8ANE - chains A and R of the 8 polymer chains in the assembly; structure by electron microscopy, 3.20 A resolution.

== Chain A ==
Protein: Cas7
Source organism: Thioalkalivibrio sulfidiphilus HL-EbGr7
Reference sequence: B8GLG3 (B8GLG3_THISH); residue numbers follow UniProt; this construct covers 1-316
Chain sequence (316 residues; numbered 1 to 316; the number before each row is that of its first residue):
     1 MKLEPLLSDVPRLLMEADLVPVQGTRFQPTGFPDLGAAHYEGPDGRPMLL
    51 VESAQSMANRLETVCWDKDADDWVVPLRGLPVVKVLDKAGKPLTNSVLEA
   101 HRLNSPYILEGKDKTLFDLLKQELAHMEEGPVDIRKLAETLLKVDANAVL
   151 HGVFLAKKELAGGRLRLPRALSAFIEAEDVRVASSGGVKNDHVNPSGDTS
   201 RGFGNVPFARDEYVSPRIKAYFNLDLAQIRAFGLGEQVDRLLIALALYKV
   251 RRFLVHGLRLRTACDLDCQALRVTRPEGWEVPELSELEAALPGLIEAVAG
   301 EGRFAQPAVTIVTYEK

== Chain R ==
Molecule: 66-nt RNA strand
Sequence (66 nucleotides; numbered 1 to 66; the number before each row is that of its first residue):
     1 AUUGAAGCAAGCUGUCCCUGAUGGUCGUCAUCUACCUGCCUGGAGUCAUC
    51 CGCGGCAUUUAGCCGC

== How chain A and chain R interact ==
Contacting residue pairs - 22 pairs, chain A then chain R:
  Pro11(A) - G7(R)  base contact
  Thr30(A) - G14(R)  sugar contact
  Thr30(A) - U15(R)  hydrogen bond to the phosphate
  Gly31(A) - G14(R)  hydrogen bond to the sugar
  Gly31(A) - U15(R)  phosphate contact
  Phe32(A) - G14(R)  phosphate contact
  Pro33(A) - G14(R)  base contact
  Gln55(A) - C12(R)  sugar contact
  Gln55(A) - U13(R)  hydrogen bond to the phosphate
  Gln55(A) - G14(R)  hydrogen bond to the phosphate
  Pro131(A) - A5(R)  base contact
  Arg166(A) - A10(R)  base contact
  Arg169(A) - A10(R)  hydrogen bond to the phosphate
  Arg169(A) - G11(R)  salt bridge to the phosphate
  Gly187(A) - G20(R)  phosphate contact
  Val188(A) - C18(R)  hydrogen bond to the sugar
  Val188(A) - G20(R)  hydrogen bond to the phosphate
  Lys189(A) - C18(R)  base contact
  Asn190(A) - U19(R)  base contact
  Asn205(A) - G20(R)  base contact
  Arg261(A) - C16(R)  phosphate contact
  Thr262(A) - C17(R)  phosphate contact
Also at the interface, not in a pair above, chain A (22 interface residues in all): Arg12, Phe154, Pro168, Gly186, Asp191, Phe208
Also at the interface, not in a pair above, chain R (14 interface residues in all): C8

== Overview ==
22 residues of chain A and 14 residues of chain R are in contact, with 7 hydrogen bonds and 1 salt bridge.
Among the polar pairs are Gly31(A)-G14(R), Val188(A)-C18(R) and Thr30(A)-U15(R).
Here chain A is Cas7 (Thioalkalivibrio sulfidiphilus HL-EbGr7) and chain R is a 66-nt RNA strand. Entry 8ANE
(Structure of the type I-G CRISPR effector) was determined by electron microscopy (same publication as 8B2X).
